Entry 2IHM (X-ray diffraction, 2.40 A resolution); this record covers chains T and A of the 4 polymer chains in the assembly.

# Chain T
Molecule: 11-nt DNA strand
Sequence (11 nucleotides; each row starts with the number of its first residue):
     1 CGGCAATACT G

# Chain A
Protein: DNA polymerase mu
From: Mus musculus
Notes: EC 2.7.7.7; fragment: catalytic domain
UniProtKB: Q9JIW4 (DPOLM_MOUSE); numbering as in UniProt (aligned over 137-496)
Amino-acid sequence (360 residues; row label = number of the first residue in the row):
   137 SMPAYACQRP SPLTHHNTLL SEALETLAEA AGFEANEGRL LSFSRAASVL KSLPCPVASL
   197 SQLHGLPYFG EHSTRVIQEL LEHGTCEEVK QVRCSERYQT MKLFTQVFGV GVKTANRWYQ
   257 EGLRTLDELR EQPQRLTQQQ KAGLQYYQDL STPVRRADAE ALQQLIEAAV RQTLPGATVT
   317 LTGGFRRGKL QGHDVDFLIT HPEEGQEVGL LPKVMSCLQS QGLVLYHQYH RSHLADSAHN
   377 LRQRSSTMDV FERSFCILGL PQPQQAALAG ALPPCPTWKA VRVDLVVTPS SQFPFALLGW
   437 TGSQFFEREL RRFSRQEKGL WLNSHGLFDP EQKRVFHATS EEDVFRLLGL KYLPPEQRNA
Unresolved in the structure: 370-384, 399-411
Sequence notes: variant Val-386 (Ala in Q9JIW4)
Ion coordination: Na+ site 1: Thr-241, Val-243, Val-246 (shared with 1 residue of chain P); Mg2+: Asp-330, Asp-332 (together with 2',3'-dideoxy-thymidine-5'-triphosphate); Na+ site 2 near Asp-330 (its only coordinating residue here)
Small-molecule neighbours: 2',3'-dideoxy-thymidine-5'-triphosphate (D3T): Gly-319, Gly-320, Arg-323, Lys-325, Gln-327, Gly-328, His-329, Asp-330, Asp-332, Gly-435, Trp-436, Thr-437, Gly-438, Ser-439, Gln-440, Glu-443
UniProt features mapped onto this chain:
  - region: Arg-323 to Asp-332 (Involved in ssDNA binding)
  - binding site (Na(+)): Thr-241, Val-243
  - binding site (Mg(2+)): Asp-330, Asp-332, Asp-420
  - site: Gly-435 (Responsible for the low discrimination between dNTP and rNTP)

# How chain T and chain A interact
Pairs across the interface - 25 pairs, chain T then chain A:
  DC4(T) with Leu-177(A), phosphate contact; Gln-452(A), sugar contact
  DA5(T) with Leu-177(A), phosphate contact; Arg-444(A), salt bridge to the phosphate; Arg-447(A), hydrogen bond to the base; Arg-448(A), sugar contact
  DA6(T) with Arg-447(A), hydrogen bond to the sugar; Arg-451(A), salt bridge to the phosphate; Leu-458(A), sugar contact; Asn-459(A), phosphate contact
  DT7(T) with Trp-457(A), phosphate contact; Asn-459(A), phosphate contact
  DA8(T) with His-366(A), sugar contact; Arg-367(A), phosphate contact; Ser-368(A), phosphate contact; His-369(A), hydrogen bond to the phosphate; Arg-389(A), hydrogen bond to the sugar
  DC9(T) with Gln-364(A), sugar contact; Tyr-365(A), sugar contact; His-366(A), sugar contact; Arg-367(A), hydrogen bond to the phosphate; His-369(A), salt bridge to the phosphate
  DT10(T) with Gln-364(A), sugar contact
  DG11(T) with Thr-273(A), phosphate contact; Gln-274(A), hydrogen bond to the phosphate
Interface residues without a listed pair, chain A (22 interface residues in all): Gly-174, Arg-181, Gln-275, Gln-440

# In short
Chain T and chain A form an interface of 8 and 22 residues respectively, with 6 hydrogen bonds and 3 salt
bridges. Among the polar pairs are DA5(T)/Arg-447(A), DA6(T)/Arg-447(A) and DA8(T)/Arg-389(A). Chain A binds
2',3'-dideoxy-thymidine-5'-triphosphate.
Here chain T is an 11-nt DNA strand and chain A is DNA polymerase mu (Mus musculus). Entry 2IHM (Polymerase mu
in ternary complex with gapped 11mer DNA duplex and bound incoming nucleotide) was determined by X-ray
diffraction.
